PDB entry 1EW8 | X-ray diffraction, 2.20 A resolution | chains A and B

Chain A (and B):
Protein: Alkaline phosphatase
Organism: Escherichia coli
Notes: EC 3.1.3.1; chain B of this document is another copy of the same molecule, construct and numbering; everything in this record applies to it too
Reference sequence: P00634 (PPB_ECOLI); residues 1-449 here correspond to UniProt positions 23-471 (UniProt number = residue number + 22)
Amino-acid sequence (449 residues; each row starts with the number of its first residue):
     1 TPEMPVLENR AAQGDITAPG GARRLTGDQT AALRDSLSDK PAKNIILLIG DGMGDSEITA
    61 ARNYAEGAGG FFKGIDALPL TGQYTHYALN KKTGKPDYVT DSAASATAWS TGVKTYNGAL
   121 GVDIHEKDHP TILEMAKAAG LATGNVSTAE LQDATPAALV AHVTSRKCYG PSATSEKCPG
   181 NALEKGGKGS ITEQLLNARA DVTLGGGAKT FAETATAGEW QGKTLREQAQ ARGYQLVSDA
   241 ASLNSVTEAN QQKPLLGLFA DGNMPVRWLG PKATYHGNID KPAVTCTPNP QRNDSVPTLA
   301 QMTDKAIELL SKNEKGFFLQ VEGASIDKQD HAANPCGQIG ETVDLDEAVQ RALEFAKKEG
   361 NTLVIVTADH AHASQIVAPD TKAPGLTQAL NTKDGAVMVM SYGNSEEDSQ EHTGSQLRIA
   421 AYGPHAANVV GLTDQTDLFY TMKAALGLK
UniProt features mapped onto this chain:
  - active site: S102 (Phosphoserine intermediate)
  - binding site (Mg(2+)): D51, D153, T155, E322
  - binding site (Zn(2+)): D51, D327, H331, D369, H370, H412
Cystine bridges: C168-C178, C286-C336
Ion coordination: Zn2+ site 1: D51, D369, H370 (together with phosphate ion); Mg2+: D51, T155, E322; Zn2+ site 2: D51, E322; Zn2+ site 3: D327, H331, H412 (together with phosphate ion, phosphonoacetic acid)
Small-molecule neighbours:
  - : D51, D153, T155, E322, A324
  - phosphonoacetic acid: D51, G52, D101, S102, D153, R166, D327, H331, D369, H370, H372, H412

Interface between chain A and chain B:
Residue-residue contacts (200; chain A residue first):
  R10(A) with V430(B), hydrogen bond (side chain-backbone); G431(B); L432(B), hydrogen bond (side chain-backbone); T433(B)
  I16(A) with Y87(B); L89(B); P96(B), hydrophobic; K114(B)
  T17(A) with L89(B); G94(B); V113(B); I124(B)
  A18(A) with V113(B)
  P19(A) with V113(B); H129(B); Y440(B)
  G20(A) with G112(B), hydrogen bond (backbone-backbone); Y440(B), hydrogen bond (backbone-side chain)
  A22(A) with K114(B); D434(B); T436(B)
  R23(A) with T436(B); D437(B); Y440(B)
  R24(A) with T85(B), hydrogen bond; T433(B); D434(B); D437(B), hydrogen bond (backbone-side chain)
  L25(A) with N428(B); D437(B), hydrogen bond (backbone-side chain)
  G27(A) with N428(B)
  D28(A) with H425(B), salt bridge; N428(B), hydrogen bond
  Q29(A) with A427(B); N428(B), hydrogen bond (backbone-side chain)
  T30(A) with L37(B); S38(B); A427(B)
  L33(A) with L37(B), hydrophobic; A427(B), hydrophobic; V430(B), hydrophobic
  R34(A) with L37(B), hydrogen bond (side chain-backbone); S38(B)
  L37(A) with L33(B), hydrophobic; R34(B), hydrogen bond (backbone-side chain); L37(B), hydrophobic
  S38(A) with T30(B); R34(B)
  D39(A) with T30(B)
  D55(A) with Q83(B); S415(B); Q416(B), hydrogen bond
  S56(A) with S415(B), hydrogen bond (backbone-side chain)
  T59(A) with G414(B); S415(B); Q416(B), hydrogen bond (side chain-backbone)
  R62(A) with T85(B); Q416(B), hydrogen bond; L432(B)
  N63(A) with Y98(B)
  A68(A) with Y87(B), hydrophobic; P96(B), hydrophobic; Y98(B), hydrophobic
  G69(A) with Y87(B)
  D76(A) with L432(B)
  P79(A) with V430(B)
  T81(A) with T81(B), hydrogen bond (side chain-backbone); G82(B); Q83(B); V430(B); G431(B), hydrogen bond (side chain-backbone)
  G82(A) with T81(B); Q83(B), hydrogen bond (backbone-side chain)
  Q83(A) with D55(B); T81(B); G82(B), hydrogen bond (side chain-backbone); Q83(B); R418(B), hydrogen bond
  T85(A) with R24(B), hydrogen bond; R62(B)
  Y87(A) with I16(B); A22(B); A68(B), hydrophobic; G69(B)
  L89(A) with I16(B); T17(B)
  G94(A) with T17(B)
  K95(A) with D394(B); G395(B)
  P96(A) with I16(B), hydrophobic; A68(B), hydrophobic; D394(B); A396(B)
  Y98(A) with N63(B); A68(B), hydrophobic; T392(B), hydrogen bond; D394(B), hydrogen bond; A396(B); V397(B); M398(B), hydrophobic
  V99(A) with I376(B); V377(B); A378(B)
  G112(A) with P19(B); G20(B), hydrogen bond (backbone-backbone)
  V113(A) with T17(B); A18(B); P19(B)
  K114(A) with I16(B); A22(B)
  I124(A) with T17(B)
  H129(A) with P19(B)
  Y275(A) with E406(B), hydrogen bond
  H276(A) with E406(B), salt bridge
  H372(A) with Q375(B)
  A373(A) with Q375(B), hydrogen bond (backbone-side chain)
  Q375(A) with H372(B); A373(B), hydrogen bond (side chain-backbone); Q375(B); N404(B); T413(B)
  I376(A) with V99(B); T413(B); G414(B), hydrogen bond (backbone-backbone)
  V377(A) with V99(B)
  A378(A) with V99(B)
  T381(A) with N404(B); E411(B)
  K382(A) with S405(B); E406(B), hydrogen bond (backbone-backbone)
  A383(A) with E406(B)
  P384(A) with P384(B); G403(B); S405(B); E406(B)
  T392(A) with Y98(B), hydrogen bond
  D394(A) with K95(B); P96(B); Y98(B), hydrogen bond
  G395(A) with K95(B), hydrogen bond (backbone-side chain)
  A396(A) with P96(B); Y98(B)
  V397(A) with Y98(B)
  M398(A) with Y98(B), hydrophobic
  G403(A) with P384(B); G403(B)
  N404(A) with Q375(B); T381(B); A383(B); P384(B)
  S405(A) with K382(B); P384(B)
  E406(A) with Y275(B), hydrogen bond; H276(B), salt bridge; K382(B), hydrogen bond (backbone-backbone); A383(B); P384(B)
  E407(A) with K382(B)
  H412(A) with I376(B)
  T413(A) with Q375(B); I376(B)
  G414(A) with T59(B); I376(B), hydrogen bond (backbone-backbone)
  S415(A) with D55(B); S56(B), hydrogen bond (side chain-backbone); T59(B)
  Q416(A) with D55(B), hydrogen bond; T59(B), hydrogen bond (backbone-side chain); R62(B), hydrogen bond
  R418(A) with Q83(B), hydrogen bond
  H425(A) with D28(B), salt bridge
  A427(A) with T30(B); L33(B), hydrophobic
  N428(A) with L25(B); G27(B); D28(B), hydrogen bond; Q29(B), hydrogen bond (side chain-backbone)
  V430(A) with R10(B), hydrogen bond (backbone-side chain); L33(B), hydrophobic; P79(B); T81(B)
  G431(A) with R10(B); P79(B); T81(B), hydrogen bond (backbone-side chain)
  L432(A) with R10(B), hydrogen bond (backbone-side chain); R24(B); R62(B); D76(B)
  T433(A) with R10(B); R24(B)
  D434(A) with A22(B); R24(B)
  T436(A) with A22(B); R23(B)
  D437(A) with R23(B); R24(B), hydrogen bond (side chain-backbone); L25(B), hydrogen bond (side chain-backbone)
  Y440(A) with P19(B); G20(B), hydrogen bond (side chain-backbone); R23(B)
Interface residues without a listed pair, chain A (90 interface residues in all): I58, L80, P379, G385, S401, E411
Interface residues without a listed pair, chain B (92 interface residues in all): L7, A12, D39, I58, L80, D97, G385, S401, E407, H412

In short:
Chain A and chain B form an interface of 90 and 92 residues respectively; the contacts include 48 hydrogen
bonds and 4 salt bridges. Polar contacts include D28(A)-H425(B), H276(A)-E406(B) and R10(A)-V430(B). Bound to
chain A: phosphonoacetic acid and compounds MG/ZN.
Both chains are Alkaline phosphatase (Escherichia coli). Entry 1EW8 (Alkaline phosphatase (e.c. 3.1.3.1)
complex with phosphonoacetic acid) was determined by X-ray diffraction together with 1EW9 from the same study.
